5J9Q - chains E and H of the 5 polymer chains in the assembly; structure by X-ray diffraction, 3.25 A resolution.

== Chain E ==
Protein: Histone acetyltransferase ESA1
From: Saccharomyces cerevisiae (strain ATCC 204508 / S288c)
Notes: EC 2.3.1.48
UniProtKB: Q08649 (ESA1_YEAST); residues 141-445 here = UniProt positions 141-445
Sequence (305 residues; numbered 141 to 445; the number before each row is that of its first residue):
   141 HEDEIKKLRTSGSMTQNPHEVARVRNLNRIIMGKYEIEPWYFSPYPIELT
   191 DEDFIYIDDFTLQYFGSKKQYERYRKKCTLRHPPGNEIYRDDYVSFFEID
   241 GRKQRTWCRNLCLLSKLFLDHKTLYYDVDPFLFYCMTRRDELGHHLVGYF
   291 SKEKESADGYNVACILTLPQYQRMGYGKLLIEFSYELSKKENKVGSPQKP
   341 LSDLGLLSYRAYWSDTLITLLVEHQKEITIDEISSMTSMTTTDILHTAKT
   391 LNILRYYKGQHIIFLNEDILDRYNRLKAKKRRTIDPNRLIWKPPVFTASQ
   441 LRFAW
Not modelled in the structure: 141-152
Differences from the reference sequence: engineered mutation Gln-338 (Glu in Q08649)
Modified positions: Lys-262 (N(6)-acetyllysine; ALY)
UniProt features mapped onto this chain:
  - zinc finger: Ile-195 to Leu-220 (C2HC MYST-type)
  - motif: Arg-245 to Tyr-266 (ESA1-RPD3 motif)
  - binding site (acetyl-CoA): Ala-303 to Thr-307, Gln-312 to Lys-318, Ser-342
  - site: Cys-304 (Important for catalytic activity)
  - modified residue: Lys-262 (N6-acetyllysine)
  - mutagenesis: Trp-247 (W247A: Strongly reduces HAT activity), Asn-250 (N250A: Strongly reduces HAT activity), Leu-251 (L251A: Strongly reduces HAT activity), Cys-252 (C252A: Strongly reduces HAT activity), Leu-253 (L253A: Strongly reduces HAT activity), Leu-254 (L254A: Strongly reduces HAT activity), Lys-256 (K256A: Strongly reduces HAT activity), Leu-259 (L259A: Strongly reduces HAT activity), Asp-260 (D260A: Strongly reduces HAT activity), Lys-262 (K262A: Strongly reduces HAT activity; K262R: Strongly reduces HAT activity), Cys-304 (C304A: Reduces HAT activity; C304S: Strongly reduces HAT activity, but is not lethal (in vivo). Lethal, when associated with Q-338), Gly-315 (G315E: Loss of function)

== Chain H ==
Protein: Chromatin modification-related protein YNG2
From: Saccharomyces cerevisiae (strain ATCC 204508 / S288c)
UniProtKB: P38806 (YNG2_YEAST); residue numbers follow UniProt; this construct covers 1-120
Sequence (120 residues; each row starts with the number of its first residue):
     1 MDPSLVLEQTIQDVSNLPSEFRYLLEEIGSNDLKLIEEKKKYEQKESQIH
    51 KFIRQQGSIPKHPQEDGLDKEIKESLLKCQSLQREKCVLANTALFLIARH
   101 LNKLEKNIALLEEDGVLAPV

== How chain E and chain H interact ==
Pairs across the interface (6):
  Asn-226(E) / Asn-16(H)  hydrogen bond
  Arg-242(E) / Glu-8(H)  salt bridge
  Arg-242(E) / Gln-12(H)  hydrogen bond
  Lys-243(E) / Gln-12(H)
  Lys-243(E) / Ser-15(H)
  Ser-439(E) / Glu-8(H)
Other interface residues (no listed pair), chain E (6 interface residues in all): Gln-440, Trp-445
Other interface residues (no listed pair), chain H (7 interface residues in all): Leu-5, Gln-9, Ile-11

== In short ==
6 residues of chain E and 7 residues of chain H are in contact, with 2 hydrogen bonds and 1 salt bridge. Polar
contacts include Arg-242(E)/Glu-8(H), Asn-226(E)/Asn-16(H) and Arg-242(E)/Gln-12(H). From UniProt: 13
acetyl-CoA-binding residues and 12 mutagenesis sites on chain E.
Here chain E is Histone acetyltransferase ESA1 and chain H is Chromatin modification-related protein YNG2,
both from Saccharomyces cerevisiae (strain ATCC 204508 / S288c). Entry 5J9Q (Crystal structure of the NuA4
core complex) was determined by X-ray diffraction together with 5J9T, 5J9U and 5J9W from the same study.
